5IP9 - chains A and I of the 13 polymer chains in the assembly; structure by X-ray diffraction, 3.90 A resolution.

Chain A:
Molecule: DNA-directed RNA polymerase II subunit RPB1
Organism: Saccharomyces cerevisiae
Notes: EC 2.7.7.6
Reference sequence: P04050 (RPB1_YEAST); residue numbers follow UniProt; this construct covers 2-1733
Chain sequence (1732 residues; each row starts with the number of its first residue):
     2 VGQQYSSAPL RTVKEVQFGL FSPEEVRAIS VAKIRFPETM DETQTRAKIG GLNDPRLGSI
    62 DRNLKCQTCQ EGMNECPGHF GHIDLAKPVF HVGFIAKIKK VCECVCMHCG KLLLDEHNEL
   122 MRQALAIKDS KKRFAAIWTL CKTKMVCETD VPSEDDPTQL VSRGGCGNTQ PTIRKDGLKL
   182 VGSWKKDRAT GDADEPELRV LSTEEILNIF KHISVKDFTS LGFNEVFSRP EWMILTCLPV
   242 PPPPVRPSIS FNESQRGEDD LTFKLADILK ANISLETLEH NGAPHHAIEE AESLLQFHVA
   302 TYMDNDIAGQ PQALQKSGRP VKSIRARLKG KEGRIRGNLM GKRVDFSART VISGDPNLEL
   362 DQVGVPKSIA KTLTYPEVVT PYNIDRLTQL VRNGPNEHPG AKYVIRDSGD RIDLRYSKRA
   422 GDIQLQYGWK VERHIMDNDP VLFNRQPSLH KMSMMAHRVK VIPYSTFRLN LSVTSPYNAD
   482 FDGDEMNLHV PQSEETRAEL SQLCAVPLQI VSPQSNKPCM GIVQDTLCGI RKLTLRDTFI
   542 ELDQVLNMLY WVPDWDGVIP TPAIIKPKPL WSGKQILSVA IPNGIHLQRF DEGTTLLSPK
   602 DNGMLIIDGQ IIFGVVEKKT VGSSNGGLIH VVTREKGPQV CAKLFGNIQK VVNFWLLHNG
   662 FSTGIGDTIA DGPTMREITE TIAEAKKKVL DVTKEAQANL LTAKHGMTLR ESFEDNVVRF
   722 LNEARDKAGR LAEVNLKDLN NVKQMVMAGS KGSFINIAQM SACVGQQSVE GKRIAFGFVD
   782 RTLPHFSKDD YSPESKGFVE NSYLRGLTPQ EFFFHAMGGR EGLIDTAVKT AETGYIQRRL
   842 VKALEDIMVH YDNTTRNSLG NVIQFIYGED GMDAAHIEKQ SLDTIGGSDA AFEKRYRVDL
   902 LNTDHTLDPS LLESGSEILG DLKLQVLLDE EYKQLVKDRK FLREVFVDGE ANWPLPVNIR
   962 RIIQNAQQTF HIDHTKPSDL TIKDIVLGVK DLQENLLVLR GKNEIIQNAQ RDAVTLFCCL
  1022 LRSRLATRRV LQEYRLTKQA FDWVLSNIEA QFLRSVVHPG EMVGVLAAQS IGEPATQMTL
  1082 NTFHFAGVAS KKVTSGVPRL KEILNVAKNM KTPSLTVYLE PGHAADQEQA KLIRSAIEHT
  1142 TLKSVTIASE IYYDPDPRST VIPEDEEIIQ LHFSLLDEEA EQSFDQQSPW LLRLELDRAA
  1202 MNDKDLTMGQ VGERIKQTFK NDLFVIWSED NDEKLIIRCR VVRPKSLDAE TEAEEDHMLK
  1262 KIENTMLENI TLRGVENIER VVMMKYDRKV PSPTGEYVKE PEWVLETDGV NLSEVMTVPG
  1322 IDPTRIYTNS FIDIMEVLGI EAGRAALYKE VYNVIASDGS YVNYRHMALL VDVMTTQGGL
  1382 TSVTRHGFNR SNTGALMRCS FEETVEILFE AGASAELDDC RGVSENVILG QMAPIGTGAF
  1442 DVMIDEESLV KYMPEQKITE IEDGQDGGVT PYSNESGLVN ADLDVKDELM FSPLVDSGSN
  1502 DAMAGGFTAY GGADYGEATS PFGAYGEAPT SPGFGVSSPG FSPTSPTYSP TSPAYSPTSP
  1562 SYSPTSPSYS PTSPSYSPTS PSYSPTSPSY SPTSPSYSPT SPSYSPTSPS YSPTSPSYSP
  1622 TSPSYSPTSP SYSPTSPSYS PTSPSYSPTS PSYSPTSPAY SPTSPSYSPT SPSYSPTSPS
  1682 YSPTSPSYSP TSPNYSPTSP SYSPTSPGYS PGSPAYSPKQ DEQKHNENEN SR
Disordered / not traced: 2, 187-194, 1087-1090, 1177-1186, 1245-1253, 1455-1733
Ion coordination: Zn2+ site 1: C67, C70, C77, H80; Zn2+ site 2: C107, C110, C148, C167; Mg2+ near D483 (its only coordinating residue here)
Swiss-Prot annotation at these positions:
  - region: P248 to D260 (Lid loop), N306 to K323 (Rudder loop), P810 to E822 (Bridging helix)
  - binding site (Zn(2+)): C67, C70, C77, H80, C107, C110, C148, C167
  - binding site (Mg(2+)): D481, D483, D485
  - modified residue: T1471 (Phosphothreonine)
  - cross-link (Glycyl lysine isopeptide (Lys-Gly)): K695 (interchain with G-Cter in ubiquitin), K1246 (interchain with G-Cter in ubiquitin), K1350 (interchain with G-Cter in ubiquitin)
  - natural variant: S1653 to P1659 (deletion: In strain: A364A)
  - mutagenesis: K1246 (K1246R: Impairs ubiquitination during transcription stress)

Chain I:
Molecule: DNA-directed RNA polymerase II subunit RPB9
Organism: Saccharomyces cerevisiae
Reference sequence: P27999 (RPB9_YEAST); residue numbers follow UniProt; this construct covers 2-120
Chain sequence (119 residues; each row starts with the number of its first residue):
     2 TTFRFCRDCN NMLYPREDKE NNRLLFECRT CSYVEEAGSP LVYRHELITN IGETAGVVQD
    62 IGSDPTLPRS DRECPKCHSR ENVFFQSQQR RKDTSMVLFF VCLSCSHIFT SDQKNKRTQ
Ion coordination: Zn2+ site 1: C7, C10, C29, C32; Zn2+ site 2: C75, C78, C103, C106
Swiss-Prot annotation at these positions:
  - zinc finger: C7 to C32 (C4-type), S71 to T111 (TFIIS-type)
  - binding site (Zn(2+)): C7, C10, C29, C32, C75, C78, C103, C106
  - modified residue: S40 (Phosphoserine)

Interface between chain A and chain I:
Contacting residue pairs (68; chain A residue first):
  A697(A) with M97(I)
  Q698(A) with M97(I); V98(I); L99(I); S112(I), hydrogen bond (backbone-side chain)
  A699(A) with S112(I); Q114(I), hydrogen bond (backbone-backbone); K115(I)
  N700(A) with S96(I); V98(I); D113(I); K115(I), hydrogen bond (backbone-side chain); N116(I), hydrogen bond
  L701(A) with Q114(I); K115(I), hydrogen bond (backbone-side chain)
  T703(A) with K115(I)
  T709(A) with K93(I); D94(I)
  L710(A) with D94(I); M97(I)
  R711(A) with Q87(I), hydrogen bond; S88(I), hydrogen bond; T95(I), hydrogen bond (side chain-backbone); S96(I); M97(I)
  F714(A) with M97(I), hydrophobic
  D781(A) with R91(I), salt bridge
  R782(A) with T67(I)
  S788(A) with T67(I); L68(I); P69(I)
  K789(A) with T67(I), hydrogen bond (backbone-backbone); P69(I)
  D790(A) with F86(I); Q87(I)
  Y792(A) with Q87(I)
  K1144(A) with L48(I)
  T1147(A) with L48(I); I49(I)
  I1148(A) with E47(I); L48(I), hydrogen bond (backbone-backbone); I49(I), hydrogen bond (backbone-backbone)
  A1149(A) with R45(I); E47(I)
  S1150(A) with R45(I); H46(I), hydrogen bond (backbone-backbone)
  E1151(A) with L42(I); Y44(I); R45(I), salt bridge
  I1152(A) with L42(I); V43(I), hydrogen bond (backbone-backbone); Y44(I), hydrogen bond (backbone-backbone)
  Y1153(A) with P41(I); L42(I), hydrophobic
  Y1154(A) with E18(I), hydrogen bond; N23(I); R24(I), hydrogen bond (side chain-backbone); L25(I); P41(I), hydrogen bond (backbone-backbone)
  V1162(A) with P41(I), hydrophobic
  P1190(A) with E18(I)
  W1191(A) with L25(I), hydrophobic; V43(I), hydrophobic
  A1254(A) with K20(I)
  D1257(A) with P16(I)
  E1264(A) with Y44(I); H46(I), salt bridge
  L1268(A) with L48(I), hydrophobic
Other interface residues (no listed pair), chain A (33 interface residues in all): P1156
Other interface residues (no listed pair), chain I (37 interface residues in all): D65, F85, Q89

Summary:
33 residues of chain A face 37 of chain I across their interface; the contacts include 17 hydrogen bonds and 3
salt bridges. Among the polar pairs are D781(A)-R91(I), E1151(A)-R45(I) and E1264(A)-H46(I).
Chain A is DNA-directed RNA polymerase II subunit RPB1 and chain I is DNA-directed RNA polymerase II subunit
RPB9, both from Saccharomyces cerevisiae; the structure, Structure of RNA Polymerase II-TFIIF complex, was
determined by X-ray diffraction together with 5FYW, 5FZ5 and 5IP7 from the same study.
